Entry 9BT5 (X-ray diffraction, 2.50 A resolution); this record covers chains A and D of the 3 polymer chains in the assembly.

== Chain A ==
Protein: Hemagglutinin
Source organism: Influenza A virus (A/Shanghai/02/2013(H7N9))
Notes: fragment: HA1 domain
Reference sequence: R4NN21 (R4NN21_9INFA); residues 46-262 here correspond to UniProt positions 64-280 (UniProt number = residue number + 18)
Amino-acid sequence (217 residues; row label = number of the first residue in the row):
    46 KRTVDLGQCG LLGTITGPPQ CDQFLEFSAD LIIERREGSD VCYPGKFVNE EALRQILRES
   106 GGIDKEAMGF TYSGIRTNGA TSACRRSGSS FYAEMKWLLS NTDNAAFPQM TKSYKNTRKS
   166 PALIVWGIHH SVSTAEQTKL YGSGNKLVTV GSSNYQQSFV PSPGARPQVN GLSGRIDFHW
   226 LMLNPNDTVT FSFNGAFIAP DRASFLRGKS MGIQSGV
Disulfide bonds: Cys54-Cys66, Cys87-Cys129
Covalently attached groups: N-acetylglucosamine (NAG) linked to Asn231
Residues lining bound ligands: N-acetyl-alpha-neuraminic acid (SIA): Tyr88, Gly124, Ala125, Thr126, Ser127, Trp142, Leu144, His174, Ser176, Val177, Glu181, Lys184, Leu185, Leu217, Gly219

== Chain D ==
Protein: Monoclonal antibody H7-235 light chain
Source organism: Homo sapiens
Notes: antibody fragment or engineered binder
Amino-acid sequence (219 residues; each row starts with the number of its first residue):
     1 EIVMTQSPLS LPVTPGEPAS ISCRSSQSLL HSNAHNYLDW YLQKPGQSPQ LLIYLGSNRA
    61 SGVPDRFSGS GSGTDFTLKI SRVEAEDVGI YYCMQALQTP ITFGQGTRLE IKRTVAAPSV
   121 FIFPPSDEQL KSGTASVVCL LNNFYPREAK VQWKVDNALQ SGNSQESVTE QDSKDSTYSL
   181 SSTLTLSKAD YEKHKVYACE VTHQGLSSPV TKSFNRGEC
Disordered / not traced: 217-219
Disulfide bonds: Cys23-Cys93, Cys139-Cys199

== How chain A and chain D interact ==
Pairs across the interface (15; chain A residue first):
  Thr116(A) with Tyr54(D); Leu55(D); Asn58(D)
  Tyr117(A) with Tyr54(D), hydrogen bond (backbone-side chain); Asn58(D)
  Ser118(A) with Asn58(D); Arg59(D), hydrogen bond (side chain-backbone)
  Gly119(A) with Arg59(D), hydrogen bond (backbone-backbone)
  Ile120(A) with Ser61(D)
  Arg121(A) with Ser61(D)
  Thr122(A) with Ser61(D), hydrogen bond (backbone-side chain)
  Asn123(A) with Ser61(D)
  Asn146(A) with Arg59(D); Gly62(D), hydrogen bond (side chain-backbone); Val63(D), hydrogen bond (side chain-backbone)
Also at the interface, not in a pair above, chain A (10 interface residues in all): Gly114
Also at the interface, not in a pair above, chain D (10 interface residues in all): His35, Ser57, Ala60

== Summary ==
Chain A and chain D each contribute 10 residues to their interface; the contacts include 6 hydrogen bonds.
Polar contacts include Tyr117(A)-Tyr54(D), Ser118(A)-Arg59(D) and Thr122(A)-Ser61(D). Chain A binds
N-acetyl-alpha-neuraminic acid. N-acetylglucosamine is covalently linked to Asn231(A).
Chain A is Hemagglutinin (Influenza A virus (A/Shanghai/02/2013(H7N9))) and chain D is Monoclonal antibody
H7-235 light chain (Homo sapiens); the structure, The crystal structure of the HA1 domain of hemagglutinin
from A/Shanghai/02/2013 (H7N9) bound to H7-235 Fab, was determined by X-ray diffraction.
